PDB entry 8R6O | X-ray diffraction, 2.20 A resolution | chains A and F of the 6 polymer chains in the assembly

# Chain A
Name: Detyrosinated tubulin alpha-1B chain
Organism: Bos taurus
UniProt: P81947 (TBA1B_BOVIN); residue numbers follow UniProt; this construct covers 1-451
Amino-acid sequence (451 residues; each row starts with the number of its first residue):
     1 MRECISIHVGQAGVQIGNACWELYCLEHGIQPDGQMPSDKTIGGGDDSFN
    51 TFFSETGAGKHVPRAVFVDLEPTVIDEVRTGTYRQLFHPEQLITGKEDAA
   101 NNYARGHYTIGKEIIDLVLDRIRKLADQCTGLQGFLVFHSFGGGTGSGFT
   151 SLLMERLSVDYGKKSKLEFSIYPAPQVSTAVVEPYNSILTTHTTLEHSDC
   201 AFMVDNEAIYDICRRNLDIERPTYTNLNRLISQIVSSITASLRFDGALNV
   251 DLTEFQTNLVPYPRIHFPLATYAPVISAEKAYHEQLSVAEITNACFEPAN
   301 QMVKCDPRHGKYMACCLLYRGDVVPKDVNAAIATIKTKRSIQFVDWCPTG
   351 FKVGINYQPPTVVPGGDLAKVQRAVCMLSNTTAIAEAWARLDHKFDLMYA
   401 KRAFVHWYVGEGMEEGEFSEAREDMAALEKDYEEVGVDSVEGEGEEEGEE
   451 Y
Not modelled in the structure: 438-451
Bound ions: Ca2+: Asp39, Thr41, Gly44, Glu55
Small-molecule neighbours:
  - GTP (guanosine-5'-triphosphate): Gly10, Gln11, Ala12, Gln15, Ile16, Asp69, Asp98, Ala99, Ala100, Asn101, Ser140, Gly142, Gly143, Gly144, Thr145, Gly146, Ile171, Pro173, Val177, Ser178, Thr179, Glu183, Asn206, Tyr224, Leu227, Asn228, Ile231
  - RME (N6-(4-methylpyridin-2-yl)-N2-(2-morpholinoethyl)-3-nitropyridine-2,6-diamine): Asn101, Thr179, Ala180, Val181
From the paper describing this entry:
  - binding site for RME: Thr179

# Chain F
Name: Tubulin tyrosine ligase
Organism: Gallus gallus
UniProt: A0A8V0Z8P0 (A0A8V0Z8P0_CHICK); aligned to UniProt positions 1-378 over residues 1-378 (the alignment contains insertions or deletions, so no single offset holds)
Amino-acid sequence (384 residues; row label = number of the first residue in the row):
     1 MYTFVVRDENSSVYAEVSRLLLATGQWKRLRKDNPRFNLMLGERNRLPFG
    51 RLGHEPGLVQLVNYYRGADKLCRKASLVKLIKTSPELSESCTWFPESYVI
   101 YPTNLKTPVAPAQNGIRHLINNTRTDEREVFLAAYNRRREGREGNVWIAK
   151 SSAGAKGEGILISSEASELLDFIDEQGQVHVIQKYLEKPLLLEPGHRKFD
   201 IRSWVLVDHLYNIYLYREGVLRTSSEPYNSANFQDKTCHLTNHCIQKEYS
   251 KNYGRYEEGNEMFFEEFNQYLMDALNTTLENSILLQIKHIIRSCLMCIEP
   301 AISTKHLHYQSFQLFGFDFMVDEELKVWLIEVNGAPACAQKLYAELCQGI
   351 VDVAISSVFPLADTGQKTSQPTSIFIKLHHHHHH
Not modelled in the structure: 103-143, 151-161, 176-180, 363-371, 381-384
Sequence notes: expression tag (379-384)
Bound ions: Mg2+: Glu331 (together with AMP-PCP)
Small-molecule neighbours: AMP-PCP (ACP; phosphomethylphosphonic acid adenylate ester): Lys74, Ile148, Lys150, Gln183, Lys184, Tyr185, Leu186, Lys198, Asp200, Arg202, Arg222, His239, Leu240, Thr241, Asn242, Asp318, Met320, Ile330, Glu331, Asn333

# How chain A and chain F interact
Residue-residue contacts (22; chain A residue first):
  Pro175(A) - Pro56(F)  hydrophobic
  Gln176(A) - Pro56(F)
  Glu207(A) - His54(F)  salt bridge
  Glu297(A) - His306(F)
  Pro298(A) - Leu307(F)  hydrophobic
  Lys304(A) - His54(F)
  Asp306(A) - Arg66(F)
  Asp306(A) - Leu307(F)
  Arg308(A) - Pro300(F)
  Arg308(A) - Ala301(F)  hydrogen bond (side chain-backbone)
  Arg308(A) - Ile302(F)
  Arg308(A) - Ser303(F)  hydrogen bond (side chain-backbone)
  Arg308(A) - Leu307(F)
  His309(A) - Arg66(F)  hydrogen bond (side chain-backbone)
  His309(A) - Gly67(F)
  His309(A) - Ala301(F)
  Glu386(A) - Gly50(F)
  Glu386(A) - Arg66(F)  salt bridge
  Arg390(A) - Gly50(F)
  Arg390(A) - His54(F)
  His393(A) - Arg51(F)
  Glu433(A) - Arg46(F)  salt bridge
Interface residues without a listed pair, chain A (15 interface residues in all): Cys305, Lys338
Interface residues without a listed pair, chain F (15 interface residues in all): Gly53, His308

# In short
Chain A and chain F each contribute 15 residues to their interface; the contacts include 3 hydrogen bonds and
3 salt bridges. Polar contacts include Glu207(A)-His54(F), Glu386(A)-Arg66(F) and Glu433(A)-Arg46(F). Bound to
chain A: GTP and compound RME. Chain F binds AMP-PCP. The paper reports a binding site for RME at Thr179(A).
Chain A is Detyrosinated tubulin alpha-1B chain (Bos taurus) and chain F is Tubulin tyrosine ligase (Gallus
gallus); the structure, Tubulin-4AZA2996 complex, was determined by X-ray diffraction.
